7COB - chains A and T of the 4 polymer chains in the assembly; structure by X-ray diffraction, 1.80 A resolution.

Chain A:
Molecule: DNA-directed DNA/RNA polymerase mu
Organism: Homo sapiens
Notes: EC 2.7.7.7
UniProtKB: Q9NP87 (DPOLM_HUMAN); residue numbers follow UniProt; this construct covers 1-397, 410-494
Amino-acid sequence (482 residues; numbered 1 to 494; 12 numbers in that range are skipped by the numbering (no residue carries them; nothing is unmodelled there); the number before each row is that of its first residue):
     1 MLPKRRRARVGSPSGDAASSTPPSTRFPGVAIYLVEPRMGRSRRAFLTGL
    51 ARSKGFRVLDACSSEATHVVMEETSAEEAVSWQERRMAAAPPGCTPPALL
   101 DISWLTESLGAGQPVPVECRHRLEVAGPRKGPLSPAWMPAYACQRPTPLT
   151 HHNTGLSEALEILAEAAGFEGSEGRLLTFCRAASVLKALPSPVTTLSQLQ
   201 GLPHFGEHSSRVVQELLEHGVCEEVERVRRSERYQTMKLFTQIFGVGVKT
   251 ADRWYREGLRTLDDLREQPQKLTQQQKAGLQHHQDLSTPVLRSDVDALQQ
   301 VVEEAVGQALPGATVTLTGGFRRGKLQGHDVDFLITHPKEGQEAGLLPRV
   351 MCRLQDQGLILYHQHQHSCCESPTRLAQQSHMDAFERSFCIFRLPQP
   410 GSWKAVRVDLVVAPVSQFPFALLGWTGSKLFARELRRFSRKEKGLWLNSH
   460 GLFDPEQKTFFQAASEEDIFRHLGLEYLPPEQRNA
Not modelled in the structure: 1-137, 367-382
Sequence notes: engineered mutation Gly410 (Pro in Q9NP87), Ala441 (Gln in Q9NP87)
Bound ions: Mg2+ site 1: Asp330, Asp332 (together with XG4); Mg2+ site 2: Asp330, Asp332, Asp418 (together with XG4)
Ligand contacts: XG4 (2'-deoxy-5'-O-[(R)-hydroxy{[(R)-hydroxy(phosphonooxy)phosphoryl]amino}phosphoryl]guanosine): Gly319, Gly320, Arg323, Lys325, Gln327, Gly328, His329, Asp330, Asp332, Asp418, Gly433, Trp434, Thr435, Gly436, Ser437, Lys438, Arg445
UniProt features mapped onto this chain:
  - region: Arg323 to Asp332 (Involved in ssDNA binding)
  - binding site (Mg(2+)): Asp330, Asp332, Asp418
  - site: Gly433 (Responsible for the low discrimination between dNTP and rNTP)
  - modified residue: Ser12 (Phosphoserine)
Reported in the primary citation:
  - binding site for XG4: Lys438
  - conformationally variable residues (side-chain flip): Arg445
  - binding site for the 9-nt DNA strand (chain T): Arg449
  - mutagenesis - K438A: decreased catalytic activity on dATP
  - mutagenesis - K438A: decreased catalytic activity on dGTP

Chain T:
Molecule: 9-nt DNA strand
Sequence (9 nucleotides; numbered 1 to 9; the number before each row is that of its first residue):
     1 CGGCTTACG

Interface between chain A and chain T:
Contacting residue pairs (25; chain A residue first):
  Gly174(A) - DC4(T)  base contact
  Leu177(A) - DC4(T)  phosphate contact
  Leu177(A) - DT5(T)  phosphate contact
  Arg181(A) - DC4(T)  phosphate contact
  Gln364(A) - DG9(T)  phosphate contact
  His365(A) - DG9(T)  hydrogen bond to the phosphate
  Phe385(A) - DG9(T)  phosphate contact
  Glu386(A) - DC8(T)  sugar contact
  Glu386(A) - DG9(T)  hydrogen bond to the phosphate
  Arg387(A) - DA7(T)  hydrogen bond to the base
  Arg387(A) - DC8(T)  hydrogen bond to the sugar
  Arg387(A) - DG9(T)  hydrogen bond to the phosphate
  Arg442(A) - DT5(T)  salt bridge to the phosphate
  Arg445(A) - DT5(T)  hydrogen bond to the base
  Arg445(A) - DT6(T)  sugar contact
  Arg446(A) - DC4(T)  sugar contact
  Arg446(A) - DT5(T)  sugar contact
  Arg449(A) - DT6(T)  salt bridge to the phosphate
  Lys450(A) - DG3(T)  hydrogen bond to the phosphate
  Lys450(A) - DC4(T)  salt bridge to the phosphate
  Leu456(A) - DT6(T)  sugar contact
  Asn457(A) - DT6(T)  phosphate contact
  Asn457(A) - DA7(T)  hydrogen bond to the phosphate
  His459(A) - DA7(T)  hydrogen bond to the phosphate
  His459(A) - DC8(T)  salt bridge to the phosphate
Interface residues without a listed pair, chain A (18 interface residues in all): Ala384, Phe389

In short:
The interface between chain A and chain T involves 18 residues on one side and 7 on the other, with 9 hydrogen
bonds and 4 salt bridges. Polar contacts include Arg387(A)-DA7(T), Arg445(A)-DT5(T) and Arg387(A)-DC8(T). From
the paper: a binding site for XG4 at Lys438(A); K438A of chain A reduces catalytic activity on dATP.
Here chain A is DNA-directed DNA/RNA polymerase mu (Homo sapiens) and chain T is a 9-nt DNA strand. Entry 7COB
(Ternary complex of DNA polymerase Mu (Q441A) with 1-nt gapped DNA (T:dGMPNPP)) was determined by X-ray
diffraction together with 7CO6, 7CO8, 7CO9, 7COA, 7COC and 7COD from the same study.
